PDB entry 3MGR | X-ray diffraction, 2.30 A resolution | chains G and J of the 10 polymer chains in the assembly

Chain G:
Molecule: Histone H2A
From: Xenopus laevis
Reference sequence: Q6AZJ8 (Q6AZJ8_XENLA); residues 1-119 here correspond to UniProt positions 2-120 (UniProt number = residue number + 1)
Chain sequence (119 residues; row label = number of the first residue in the row):
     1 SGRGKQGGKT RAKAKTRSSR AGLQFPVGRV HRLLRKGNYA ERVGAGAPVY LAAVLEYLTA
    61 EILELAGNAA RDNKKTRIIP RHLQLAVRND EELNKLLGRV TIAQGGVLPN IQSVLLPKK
Not modelled in the structure: 1-12, 119

Chain J:
Molecule: 147-nt DNA strand
Sequence (147 nucleotides; row label = number of the first residue in the row; numbers below 1 keep their minus sign (DA-73 is residue -73)):
   -73 ATCAATATCC ACCTGCAGAT ACTACCAAAA GTGTATTTGG AAACTGCTCC ATCAAAAGGC
   -13 ATGTTCAGCT GGATTCCAGC TGAACATGCC TTTTGATGGA GCAGTTTCCA AATACACTTT
    47 TGGTAGTATC TGCAGGTGGA TATTGAT
Metal / ion sites: rubidium ion site 1: DT-66, DC-65; Mn2+ site 1: DG-35, DG-34; Mn2+ site 2 near DG-3 (its only coordinating residue here); Mn2+ site 3 near DG5 (its only coordinating residue here); Mn2+ site 4 near DG27 (its only coordinating residue here); Mn2+ site 5 near DG48 (its only coordinating residue here); Mn2+ site 6 near DG61 (its only coordinating residue here); rubidium ion site 2: DT67, DA68 (shared with 1 residue of chain I)

Chain G / chain J interface:
Contacting residue pairs - 16 pairs, chain G then chain J:
  Lys13(G) with DA-45(J), base contact; DA-44(J), base contact; DG-43(J), sugar contact
  Ala14(G) with DG-43(J), hydrogen bond to the phosphate; DT-42(J), phosphate contact
  Lys15(G) with DG-43(J), sugar contact; DT-42(J), hydrogen bond to the phosphate
  Thr16(G) with DG-43(J), phosphate contact
  Arg17(G) with DG-43(J), salt bridge to the phosphate
  Gly28(G) with DA-44(J), phosphate contact; DG-43(J), phosphate contact
  Arg29(G) with DA-44(J), phosphate contact
  Arg32(G) with DA-45(J), sugar contact; DA-44(J), salt bridge to the phosphate
  Arg42(G) with DG-35(J), sugar contact
  Arg77(G) with DA-55(J), sugar contact
Other interface residues (no listed pair), chain G (12 interface residues in all): Arg20, Glu41
Other interface residues (no listed pair), chain J (7 interface residues in all): DT-36

Overview:
12 residues of chain G and 7 residues of chain J are in contact, with 2 hydrogen bonds and 2 salt bridges.
Polar contacts include Ala14(G)-DG-43(J), Lys15(G)-DT-42(J) and Arg17(G)-DG-43(J). DT67(J) and DA68(J)
coordinate rubidium ion site 2.
Chain G is Histone H2A (Xenopus laevis) and chain J is a 147-nt DNA strand; the structure, Binding of Rubidium
ions to the Nucleosome Core Particle, was determined by X-ray diffraction together with 3MGP, 3MGQ and 3MGS
from the same study.
